Entry 7SNV (electron microscopy, 2.07 A resolution); this record covers chains A and B of the 3 polymer chains in the assembly.

== Chain A ==
Molecule: Ribulose bisphosphate carboxylase large chain
Source organism: Halothiobacillus neapolitanus (strain ATCC 23641 / c2)
Notes: EC 4.1.1.39
UniProtKB: O85040 (RBL1_HALNC); residue numbers follow UniProt; this construct covers 2-473
Amino-acid sequence (482 residues; row label = number of the first residue in the row; numbering starts at 0):
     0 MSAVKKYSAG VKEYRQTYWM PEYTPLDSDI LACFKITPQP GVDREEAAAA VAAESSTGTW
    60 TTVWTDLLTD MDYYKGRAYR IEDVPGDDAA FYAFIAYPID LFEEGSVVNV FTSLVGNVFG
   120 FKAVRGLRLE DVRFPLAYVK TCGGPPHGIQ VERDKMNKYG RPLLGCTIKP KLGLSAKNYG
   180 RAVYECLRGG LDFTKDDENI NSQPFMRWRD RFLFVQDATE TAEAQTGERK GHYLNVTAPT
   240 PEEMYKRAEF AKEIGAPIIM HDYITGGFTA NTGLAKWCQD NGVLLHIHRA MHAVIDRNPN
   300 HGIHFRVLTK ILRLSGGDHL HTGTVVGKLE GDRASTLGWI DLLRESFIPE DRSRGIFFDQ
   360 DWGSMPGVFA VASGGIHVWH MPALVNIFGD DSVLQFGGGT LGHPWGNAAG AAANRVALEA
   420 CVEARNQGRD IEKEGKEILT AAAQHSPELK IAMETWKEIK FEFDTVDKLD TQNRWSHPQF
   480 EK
Disordered / not traced: 0-2, 458-481
Construct notes: initiating methionine (0); expression tag (1, 474-481)
Curated features (UniProtKB/Swiss-Prot):
  - active site (Proton acceptor): Lys168, His287
  - binding site (substrate): Asn116, Thr166, Lys170, Arg288, His320, Ser372
  - binding site (Mg(2+)): Lys194, Asp196, Glu197
  - site: Lys327 (Transition state stabilizer)
  - modified residue: Lys194 (N6-carboxylysine)
  - mutagenesis: Tyr72 (Y72A: No longer binds N-repeats in CsoS2A; when associated with A-346 and 'A-96' in CbbS; Y72R: No longer binds N-repeats in CsoS2A), Phe346 (F346A: No longer binds N-repeats in CsoS2A; when associated with A-72 and 'A-96' in CbbS)
What the authors report for this chain:
  - specificity-determining residues: Tyr72 (by similarity / conservation)

== Chain B ==
Molecule: Ribulose bisphosphate carboxylase small chain
Source organism: Halothiobacillus neapolitanus (strain ATCC 23641 / c2)
Notes: EC 4.1.1.39
UniProtKB: P45686 (RBS_HALNC); residues 1-110 here = UniProt positions 1-110
Amino-acid sequence (110 residues; each row starts with the number of its first residue):
     1 MAEMQDYKQS LKYETFSYLP PMNAERIRAQ IKYAIAQGWS PGIEHVEVKN SMNQYWYMWK
    61 LPFFGEQNVD NVLAEIEACR SAYPTHQVKL VAYDNYAQSL GLAFVVYRGN
Disordered / not traced: 1-3

== Interface between chain A and chain B ==
Contacting residue pairs - 15 pairs, chain A then chain B:
  Lys4(A) - Phe64(B)
  Lys4(A) - Gly65(B)  hydrogen bond (backbone-backbone)
  Lys5(A) - Phe64(B)
  Tyr6(A) - Leu61(B)  hydrophobic
  Trp63(A) - Leu61(B)  hydrophobic
  Trp63(A) - Phe64(B)  hydrophobic
  Leu66(A) - Phe64(B)  hydrophobic
  Leu66(A) - Asn95(B)
  Leu67(A) - Phe64(B)  hydrophobic
  Leu67(A) - Tyr93(B)  hydrophobic
  Leu67(A) - Asn95(B)
  Leu67(A) - Gln98(B)
  Thr68(A) - Asn95(B)  hydrogen bond (backbone-side chain)
  Thr68(A) - Gln98(B)  hydrogen bond
  Asp69(A) - Asn95(B)
Also at the interface, not in a pair above, chain A (9 interface residues in all): Tyr73
Also at the interface, not in a pair above, chain B (9 interface residues in all): Met58, Pro62, Tyr96

== In short ==
Chain A and chain B each contribute 9 residues to their interface, with 3 hydrogen bonds. Polar contacts
include Thr68(A)-Asn95(B), Thr68(A)-Gln98(B) and Lys4(A)-Gly65(B). From UniProt: active-site residues
Lys168(A) and His287(A), 6 substrate-binding residues, 3 Mg2+-binding residues and 2 mutagenesis sites on
chain A. The paper reports the specificity determinant Tyr72(A).
Here chain A is Ribulose bisphosphate carboxylase large chain and chain B is Ribulose bisphosphate carboxylase
small chain, both from Halothiobacillus neapolitanus (strain ATCC 23641 / c2). Entry 7SNV (H. neapolitanus
carboxysomal rubisco/CsoSCA-peptide (1-50)complex) was determined by electron microscopy (same publication as
7SMK).
